Entry 8YB7 (electron microscopy, 4.60 A resolution (low resolution: residue-level contacts below are approximate; hydrogen-bond / salt-bridge calls are withheld)); this record covers chains G and H of the 8 polymer chains in the assembly.

# Chain G (and H)
Molecule: Non-structural protein 4
Source organism: Severe acute respiratory syndrome coronavirus 2
Notes: chain H of this document is another copy of the same molecule, construct and numbering; everything in this record applies to it too
UniProtKB: P0DTD1 (R1AB_SARS2); residues 1-500 here correspond to UniProt positions 2764-3263 (UniProt number = residue number + 2763)
Amino-acid sequence (500 residues; row label = number of the first residue in the row):
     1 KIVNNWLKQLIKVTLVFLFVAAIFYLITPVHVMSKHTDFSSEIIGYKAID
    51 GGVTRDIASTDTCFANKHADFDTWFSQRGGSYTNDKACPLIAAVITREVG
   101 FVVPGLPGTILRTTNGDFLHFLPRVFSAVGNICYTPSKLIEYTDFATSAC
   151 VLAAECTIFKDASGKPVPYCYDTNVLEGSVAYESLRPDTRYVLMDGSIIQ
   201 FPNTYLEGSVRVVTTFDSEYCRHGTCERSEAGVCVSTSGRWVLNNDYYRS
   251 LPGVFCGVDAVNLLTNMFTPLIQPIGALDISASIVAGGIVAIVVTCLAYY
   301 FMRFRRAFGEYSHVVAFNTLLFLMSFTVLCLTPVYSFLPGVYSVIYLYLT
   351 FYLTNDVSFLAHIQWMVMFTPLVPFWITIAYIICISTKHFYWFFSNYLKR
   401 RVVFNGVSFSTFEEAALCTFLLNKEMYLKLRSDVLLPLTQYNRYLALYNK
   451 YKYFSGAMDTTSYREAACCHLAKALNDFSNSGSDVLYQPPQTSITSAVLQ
Not modelled in the structure: 1-30, 401-409, 494-500 (chain H: 1-30, 402-500)
Disulfide bonds: Cys-63/Cys-88, Cys-133/Cys-150, Cys-156/Cys-170, Cys-221/Cys-226, Cys-234/Cys-256
Curated features (UniProtKB/Swiss-Prot):
  - site: Gln-500 (Cleavage)
Reported in the primary citation:
  - mutagenesis - R303A/R305A/R306A, R303E/R305E/R306E, K450A/K452A, K450E/K452E: abolished growth in response to viral replication capacity
  - mutagenesis - R306K, K450R: unchanged growth (viral replication activity)
  - mutagenesis - K450A/K452A: decreased stability in response to integrity of pores
  - mutagenesis - R306A, R306E, R306Q: abolished growth

# How chain G and chain H interact
Contacting residue pairs - 7 pairs, chain G then chain H:
  Ser-59(G) / Asp-188(H)
  Thr-60(G) / Arg-190(H)
  Arg-78(G) / Arg-186(H)
  Arg-78(G) / Thr-189(H)
  Pro-252(G) / Asn-262(H)
  Ile-275(G) / Ile-272(H)
  Ile-275(G) / Gln-273(H)
Other interface residues (no listed pair), chain G (7 interface residues in all): Gln-77, Leu-278
Other interface residues (no listed pair), chain H (8 interface residues in all): Val-258

# Summary
7 residues of chain G and 8 residues of chain H are in contact. From the paper: R303A/R305A/R306A,
R303E/R305E/R306E and K450A/K452A of chain G, among others, abolish growth in response to viral replication
capacity; R306A, R306E and R306Q of chain G abolish growth; 9 substitutions were tested in all.
Chain G and chain H are both Non-structural protein 4 (Severe acute respiratory syndrome coronavirus 2); the
structure, SARS-CoV-2 DMV nsp3-4 pore complex (consensus-pore, C3 symmetry), was determined by electron
microscopy together with 8YAX and 8YB5 from the same study.
